PDB entry 4QVM | X-ray diffraction, 2.80 A resolution | chains V and W of the 28 polymer chains in the assembly

[Chain V]
Name: Proteasome subunit beta type-2
From: Saccharomyces cerevisiae
Notes: EC 3.4.25.1
UniProt: P25043 (PSB2_YEAST); residues 1-232 here correspond to UniProt positions 30-261 (UniProt number = residue number + 29)
Chain sequence (232 residues; row label = number of the first residue in the row):
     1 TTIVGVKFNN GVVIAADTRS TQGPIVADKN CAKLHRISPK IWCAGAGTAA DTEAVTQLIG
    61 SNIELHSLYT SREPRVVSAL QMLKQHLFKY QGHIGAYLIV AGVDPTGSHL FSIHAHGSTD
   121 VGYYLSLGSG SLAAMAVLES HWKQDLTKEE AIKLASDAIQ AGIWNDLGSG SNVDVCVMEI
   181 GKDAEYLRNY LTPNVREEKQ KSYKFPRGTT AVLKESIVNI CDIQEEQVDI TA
Not modelled in the structure: 227-232
UniProt features mapped onto this chain:
  - active site: Thr1 (Nucleophile)
Covalent attachments: bortezomib (BO2) linked to Thr1
Metal / ion sites: Mg2+: Ile163, Asp166, Ser169 (shared with 1 residue of chain L)
Ligand contacts: bortezomib (BO2; N-[(1R)-1-(dihydroxyboryl)-3-methylbutyl]-N-(pyrazin-2-ylcarbonyl)-L-phenylalaninamide): Arg19, Ser20, Thr21, Gln22, Ala27, Cys31, Lys33, Gly45, Ala46, Gly47, Thr48, Ala49, Thr52, Gly168

[Chain W]
Name: Proteasome subunit beta type-3
From: Saccharomyces cerevisiae
Notes: EC 3.4.25.1
UniProt: P25451 (PSB3_YEAST); residues 0-204 here correspond to UniProt positions 1-205 (UniProt number = residue number + 1)
Chain sequence (205 residues; each row starts with the number of its first residue; numbering starts at 0):
     0 MSDPSSINGG IVVAMTGKDC VAIACDLRLG SQSLGVSNKF EKIFHYGHVF LGITGLATDV
    60 TTLNEMFRYK TNLYKLKEER AIEPETFTQL VSSSLYERRF GPYFVGPVVA GINSKSGKPF
   120 IAGFDLIGCI DEAKDFIVSG TASDQLFGMC ESLYEPNLEP EDLFETISQA LLNAADRDAL
   180 SGWGAVVYII KKDEVVKRYL KMRQD
Not modelled in the structure: 0
UniProt features mapped onto this chain:
  - modified residue: Ser30 (Phosphoserine)
  - cross-link: Lys69 (Glycyl lysine isopeptide (Lys-Gly) (interchain with G-Cter in ubiquitin))
Metal / ion sites: Mg2+: Asp204 (shared with 3 residues of chain K)

[Chain V / chain W interface]
Contacting residue pairs (57):
  Ile25(V) with Asp143(W); Phe146(W), hydrophobic
  Val26(V) with Phe146(W)
  Ala27(V) with Asp130(W); Phe146(W)
  Asp28(V) with Asp130(W)
  Lys29(V) with Glu150(W), salt bridge
  Ala49(V) with Cys128(W), hydrophobic
  Ala50(V) with Tyr95(W); Ile126(W), hydrophobic; Cys128(W)
  Asp51(V) with Tyr95(W), hydrogen bond; Arg98(W), salt bridge
  Ala54(V) with Tyr95(W)
  Tyr90(V) with Phe99(W), hydrophobic
  His93(V) with Arg98(W); Phe99(W)
  Ile94(V) with Phe99(W), hydrophobic
  Arg196(V) with Glu150(W), salt bridge
  Lys199(V) with Ser151(W); Tyr153(W), hydrogen bond (side chain-backbone)
  Ser202(V) with Glu154(W), hydrogen bond
  Tyr203(V) with Ser151(W); Leu152(W), hydrophobic
  Lys204(V) with Asp161(W), salt bridge
  Phe205(V) with Glu164(W); Gln168(W)
  Pro206(V) with Glu164(W)
  Arg207(V) with Glu160(W), salt bridge; Asp161(W), salt bridge; Glu164(W)
  Gly208(V) with Glu164(W), hydrogen bond (backbone-side chain)
  Thr209(V) with Glu164(W)
  Thr210(V) with Glu164(W), hydrogen bond; Ser167(W); Gln168(W), hydrogen bond; Leu199(W)
  Ala211(V) with Leu199(W); Lys200(W), hydrogen bond (backbone-backbone)
  Val212(V) with Tyr198(W)
  Leu213(V) with Tyr198(W), hydrogen bond (backbone-backbone); Leu199(W)
  Lys214(V) with Lys196(W); Arg197(W); Tyr198(W), hydrogen bond (backbone-backbone)
  Glu215(V) with Lys196(W); Arg197(W), salt bridge
  Ser216(V) with Val195(W); Lys196(W), hydrogen bond (backbone-backbone)
  Ile217(V) with Val194(W)
  Val218(V) with His44(W); Val194(W), hydrogen bond (backbone-backbone); Lys196(W)
  Asn219(V) with His44(W)
  Ile220(V) with Gly46(W); Val194(W), hydrophobic
  Asp222(V) with Lys74(W), salt bridge
Interface residues without a listed pair, chain V (35 interface residues in all): Thr48
Interface residues without a listed pair, chain W (37 interface residues in all): His47, Phe49, Gly127, Asp134, Glu158, Phe163, Thr165, Leu171, Tyr187

[Summary]
Chain V and chain W form an interface of 35 and 37 residues respectively, with 11 hydrogen bonds and 8 salt
bridges. Polar pairs include Lys29(V)-Glu150(W), Asp51(V)-Arg98(W) and Arg196(V)-Glu150(W). Covalently linked
bortezomib: at Thr1(V). Curated annotation (UniProt) lists active-site residue Thr1(V) on chain V.
Chain V is Proteasome subunit beta type-2 and chain W is Proteasome subunit beta type-3, both from
Saccharomyces cerevisiae; the structure, yCP beta5-M45A mutant in complex with bortezomib, was determined by
X-ray diffraction, deposited together with 4QUX, 4QUY, 4QV0, 4QV1, 4QV3, 4QV4 and 42 further entries.
